3VAM - chains A and P of the 4 polymer chains in the assembly; structure by X-ray diffraction, 2.40 A resolution.

# Chain A
Protein: Splicing factor U2AF 65 kDa subunit
Source organism: Homo sapiens
Notes: fragment: RNA Binding Domains 1 and 2
UniProt: P26368 (U2AF2_HUMAN); residue numbers follow UniProt; this construct covers 148-237, 258-336
Chain sequence (174 residues; each row starts with the number of its first residue; note: 20 numbers in that range are skipped by the numbering (no residue carries them; nothing is unmodelled there)):
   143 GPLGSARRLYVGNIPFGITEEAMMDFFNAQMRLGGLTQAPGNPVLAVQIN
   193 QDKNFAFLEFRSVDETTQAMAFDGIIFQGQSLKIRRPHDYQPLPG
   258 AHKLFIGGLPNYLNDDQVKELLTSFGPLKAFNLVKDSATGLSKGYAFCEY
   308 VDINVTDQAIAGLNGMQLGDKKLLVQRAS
Sequence notes: expression tag (143-147)
Small-molecule neighbours:
  - 1,4-diethylene dioxide (DIO), molecule 1: Pro144, Leu145, Gly146, Ala148, Tyr232, Gln233, Pro234, Leu235
  - 1,4-diethylene dioxide (DIO), molecule 2: Asn268, Tyr269, Leu270, Asn271, Lys292, Gly297, Leu298, Ser299
Swiss-Prot annotation at these positions:
  - natural variant: Arg149 (R149W: In DEVDFB)
  - modified residue: Lys276 (5-hydroxylysine), Ser294 (Phosphoserine)
What the authors report for this chain:
  - conformationally variable residues (side-chain flip): Lys328
  - binding site for the 7-nt DNA strand: Gly265
  - specificity-determining residues: Asp293, Lys328, Lys329 (proposed by the authors, not directly observed)
  - mutagenesis - D293N/K329Q/L331K/Q333E: unchanged binding to 5'-4rU
  - mutagenesis - D293N/K329Q/L331K/Q333E: increased binding to 3'-4rU
  - mutagenesis - K260A/N289A (36-fold), F304A (73-fold): decreased binding to poly-rU RNA (citing earlier work)

# Chain P
Molecule: 7-nt DNA strand
Sequence (7 nucleotides; each row starts with the number of its first residue):
     1 UCUUUUU
Disordered / not traced: 1
Modified positions: BRU (5-bromo-2'-deoxyuridine-5'-monophosphate) at position 5

# Chain A / chain P interface
Contacting residue pairs - 19 pairs, chain A then chain P:
  Arg150(A) with DU6(P), hydrogen bond to the base; DU7(P), hydrogen bond to the base
  Tyr152(A) with DU4(P), hydrogen bond to the phosphate; BRU_5(P), stacking on the base
  Gln190(A) with DU7(P), hydrogen bond to the sugar
  Lys195(A) with DU4(P), hydrogen bond to the base; BRU_5(P), salt bridge to the phosphate
  Asn196(A) with DU4(P), base contact
  Phe197(A) with BRU_5(P), sugar contact
  Phe199(A) with BRU_5(P), base contact; DU6(P), sugar contact
  Lys225(A) with DU4(P), salt bridge to the phosphate
  Arg227(A) with BRU_5(P), base contact
  Arg228(A) with BRU_5(P), hydrogen bond to the base
  Pro229(A) with BRU_5(P), base contact; DU6(P), base contact
  His230(A) with BRU_5(P), stacking on the base; DU6(P), hydrogen bond to the base
  Asp231(A) with DU6(P), hydrogen bond to the base
Other interface residues (no listed pair), chain A (16 interface residues in all): Ser147, Gly154, Asp194
Other interface residues (no listed pair), chain P (5 interface residues in all): DU3

# Summary
16 residues of chain A and 5 residues of chain P are in contact, with 8 hydrogen bonds, 2 salt bridges and 2
aromatic stacking contacts. Among the polar pairs are Arg150(A)-DU6(P), Arg150(A)-DU7(P) and Lys195(A)-DU4(P).
The paper reports a binding site for the 7-nt DNA strand at Gly265(A); K260A/N289A and F304A of chain A reduce
binding to poly-rU RNA.
Here chain A is Splicing factor U2AF 65 kDa subunit (Homo sapiens) and chain P is a 7-nt DNA strand. Entry
3VAM (Structure of U2AF65 variant with BrU5C2 DNA) was determined by X-ray diffraction, deposited together
with 3VAF, 3VAG, 3VAH, 3VAI, 3VAJ, 3VAK and 3VAL.
